Entry 6YTX (electron microscopy, 6.23 A resolution (low resolution: residue-level contacts below are approximate; hydrogen-bond / salt-bridge calls are withheld)); this record covers chains B and C of the 11 polymer chains in the assembly.

[Chain B (and C)]
Name: Calcium homeostasis modulator protein 6
Source organism: Homo sapiens
Notes: chain C of this document is another copy of the same molecule, construct and numbering; everything in this record applies to it too
Reference sequence: Q5R3K3 (CAHM6_HUMAN); residues 1-315 here = UniProt positions 1-315
Sequence (315 residues; each row starts with the number of its first residue):
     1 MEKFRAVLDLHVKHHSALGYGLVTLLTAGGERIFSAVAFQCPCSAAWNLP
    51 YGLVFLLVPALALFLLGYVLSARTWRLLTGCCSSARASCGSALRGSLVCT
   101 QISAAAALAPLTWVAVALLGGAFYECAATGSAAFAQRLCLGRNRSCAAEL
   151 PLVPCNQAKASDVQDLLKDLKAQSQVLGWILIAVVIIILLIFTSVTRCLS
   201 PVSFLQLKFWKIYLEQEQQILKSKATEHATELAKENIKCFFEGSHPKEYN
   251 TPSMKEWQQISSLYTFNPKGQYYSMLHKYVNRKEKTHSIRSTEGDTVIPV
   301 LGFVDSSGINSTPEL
Not modelled in the structure: 1-19, 83-93, 283-315
Cystine bridges: Cys-41/Cys-126, Cys-43/Cys-155, Cys-139/Cys-146

[Chain B / chain C interface]
Contacting residue pairs (55; chain B residue first):
  Leu-119(B) / Ala-36(C)
  Asp-165(B) / Cys-43(C)
  Lys-168(B) / Gln-40(C)
  Lys-168(B) / Pro-42(C)
  Asp-169(B) / Trp-47(C)
  Ala-172(B) / Pro-42(C)
  Ala-172(B) / Tyr-51(C)
  Gln-173(B) / Trp-47(C)
  Gln-175(B) / Phe-55(C)
  Val-176(B) / Tyr-51(C)
  Val-176(B) / Val-54(C)
  Trp-179(B) / Phe-55(C)
  Trp-179(B) / Val-58(C)
  Trp-179(B) / Pro-59(C)
  Ile-180(B) / Val-54(C)
  Ala-183(B) / Val-58(C)
  Leu-190(B) / Leu-65(C)
  Leu-190(B) / Tyr-68(C)
  Leu-190(B) / Val-69(C)
  Ser-194(B) / Leu-78(C)
  Arg-197(B) / Trp-75(C)
  Arg-197(B) / Leu-78(C)
  Arg-197(B) / Thr-79(C)
  Cys-198(B) / Leu-78(C)
  Cys-198(B) / Thr-79(C)
  Cys-198(B) / Gly-80(C)
  Cys-198(B) / Cys-81(C)
  Cys-198(B) / Cys-82(C)
  Leu-199(B) / Cys-81(C)
  Ser-200(B) / Gly-80(C)
  Ser-200(B) / Cys-81(C)
  Val-202(B) / Thr-79(C)
  Ser-203(B) / Thr-79(C)
  Ser-203(B) / Ser-261(C)
  Phe-204(B) / Thr-79(C)
  Leu-205(B) / Leu-221(C)
  Leu-205(B) / Trp-257(C)
  Gln-206(B) / Trp-257(C)
  Phe-209(B) / Ala-229(C)
  Phe-209(B) / Trp-257(C)
  Tyr-213(B) / Leu-232(C)
  Gln-216(B) / Thr-230(C)
  Ile-220(B) / Ile-237(C)
  Leu-221(B) / Ile-237(C)
  Lys-224(B) / Ile-237(C)
  Lys-224(B) / Lys-238(C)
  Lys-224(B) / Phe-241(C)
  Ala-225(B) / Phe-241(C)
  His-228(B) / Phe-241(C)
  Asn-250(B) / Phe-241(C)
  Asn-250(B) / Glu-242(C)
  Glu-256(B) / Phe-240(C)
  Gln-271(B) / Pro-252(C)
  His-277(B) / Asn-236(C)
  Val-280(B) / Pro-246(C)
Also at the interface, not in a pair above, chain B (44 interface residues in all): Val-116, Gly-120, Ile-182, Ile-186, Thr-193, Pro-201, Glu-217, Glu-227, Leu-276
Also at the interface, not in a pair above, chain C (48 interface residues in all): Arg-32, Ala-38, Ser-44, Leu-66, Ala-72, Arg-76, Ala-225, His-228, Ala-233, Lys-234, His-245, Thr-251, Met-254, Gln-258, Ile-260

[Overview]
The interface between chain B and chain C involves 44 residues on one side and 48 on the other.
Both chains are Calcium homeostasis modulator protein 6 (Homo sapiens). Entry 6YTX (Cryo-EM structure of
undecameric human CALHM6 in the presence of Ca2+) was determined by electron microscopy together with 6YTK,
6YTL, 6YTO, 6YTQ and 6YTV from the same study.
